PDB entry 5FC3 | X-ray diffraction, 3.10 A resolution | chains A and B

Chain A:
Molecule: pAMK peptide
Amino-acid sequence (9 residues; each row starts with the number of its first residue):
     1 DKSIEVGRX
Unresolved in the structure: 1-4
Modified / non-standard residues: 6L3 (methyl 2,4,6-trimethylbenzoate) at position 9

Chain B:
Molecule: separase
Organism: Chaetomium thermophilum
Reference sequence: G0SHM3 (G0SHM3_CHATD); residue numbers follow UniProt; this construct covers 1633-2223
Amino-acid sequence (619 residues; row label = number of the first residue in the row):
  1605 MGSSHHHHHH SQLEVLFQGP LGSGRPKKVP SAQTAYSVEL ARNLTWRRER KALLQEKKGL
  1665 VNGNGTEMTS VQFPPPPNLA ASAPRRSSLG FTLDLHRIQR DYIDLVPKHW HVISLSLSDG
  1725 GHDLCITRLQ AGQAPFVLRL PLERASSRDS SVDETDVFDF HTGRAELLEI IKEINRTCHD
  1785 SRDMAAKGER EKWWAEREAL DQRLKELLMN IEHVWLGGFR GVFSQHGRRP ELLEKFRAMF
  1845 EGVLDKHLPS RRQVGRGKKG KGVAGQTKVV LDGNVLELFI GLGDATKSGA DFDEELTDLL
  1905 YFVVDILQFH GERNAYDEID FDSMVVETMD ALMAYHAEAN AAPESDSHAH TILVLDKQLH
  1965 VFPWESLPCL QGLAVSRIPS LACLRKLLLD RRRSSSQIQG EDSEEEDPRS AGHHAPLSGG
  2025 TYILNPSSDL LSTQKTFESL FSTHLHSPNS WTRIISRPPT EPEFLSALTH SPILLYFGHG
  2085 SGAQYIRSRN IRHLDHCRAT VLLMGCSSAA LTAKGEFEPS GPVWNYMLAG APAVVGTLWD
  2145 VTDRDIDRFA GGVLEGWGVL PEGCMGEKNG KKKAGRNGLS LVQAVAKARD RCRFRYVTAA
  2205 AAVVYGIPVY VDVDGKSKD
Unresolved in the structure: 1605-1695, 1750-1760, 1790-1791, 1856-1871, 2001-2010, 2171-2178, 2221-2223
Construct notes: initiating methionine (1605); expression tag (1606-1632)
From the paper describing this entry:
  - mutagenesis - C2110S: abolished catalytic activity on ctScc1
  - mutagenesis - D1698K, D1960K: increased catalytic activity
  - specificity-determining residues: Arg1794, Arg2148, Asp2151
  - mutagenesis - D2151A: decreased catalytic activity on ctScc1
  - mutagenesis - D2151R, R2152E: decreased catalytic activity on charge reversal mutants of ctScc1
  - mutagenesis - R1794E, R2148A: decreased catalytic activity (stimulation of Scc1 cleavage by Plk1)
  - mutagenesis - R1794E/R2148A: abolished catalytic activity (stimulation of Scc1 cleavage by Plk1)
  - mutagenesis - R1794E: unchanged catalytic activity on unphosphorylated Scc1
  - mutagenesis - R2148A: decreased catalytic activity on unphosphorylated Scc1

Chain A / chain B interface:
Contacting residue pairs (26; chain A residue first):
  Glu5(A) - Ser1785(B)
  Glu5(A) - Trp1797(B)
  Glu5(A) - Trp1798(B)
  Glu5(A) - Thr2146(B)  hydrogen bond
  Glu5(A) - Asp2147(B)
  Glu5(A) - Arg2148(B)
  Glu5(A) - Asp2149(B)  hydrogen bond (side chain-backbone)
  Val6(A) - Ser1785(B)
  Val6(A) - Thr2146(B)
  Val6(A) - Asp2147(B)  hydrogen bond (backbone-backbone)
  Gly7(A) - Cys1782(B)  hydrogen bond (backbone-backbone)
  Gly7(A) - Ser1785(B)  hydrogen bond (backbone-side chain)
  Arg8(A) - Leu2034(B)
  Arg8(A) - Thr2037(B)  hydrogen bond
  Arg8(A) - Gly2082(B)
  Arg8(A) - His2083(B)
  Arg8(A) - Gly2084(B)  hydrogen bond (backbone-backbone)
  Arg8(A) - Met2108(B)  hydrogen bond (side chain-backbone)
  Arg8(A) - Gly2109(B)
  Arg8(A) - Cys2110(B)  hydrogen bond (backbone-side chain)
  Arg8(A) - Val2145(B)  hydrogen bond (backbone-backbone)
  Arg8(A) - Asp2147(B)  hydrogen bond (side chain-backbone)
  Arg8(A) - Ile2150(B)
  Arg8(A) - Asp2151(B)  salt bridge
  6L3_9(A) - Cys2110(B)  covalent bond
  6L3_9(A) - Val2145(B)
Interface residues without a listed pair, chain B (21 interface residues in all): Phe2081, Arg2152
Interface features reported in the paper:
  - interface residues, chain B: Cys2110(B), Asp2151(B)

Overview:
The interface between chain A and chain B involves 5 residues on one side and 21 on the other; the contacts
include 1 covalent bond, 11 hydrogen bonds and 1 salt bridge. Polar contacts include Arg8(A)-Asp2151(B),
Glu5(A)-Thr2146(B) and Glu5(A)-Asp2149(B). From the paper: D1698K and D1960K of chain B increase catalytic
activity; interface residues Cys2110(B) and Asp2151(B); 9 substitutions were tested in all.
Here chain A is pAMK peptide and chain B is separase (Chaetomium thermophilum). Entry 5FC3 (Structural basis
of cohesin cleavage by separase) was determined by X-ray diffraction (same publication as 5FBY and 5FC2).
